Entry 2WPD (X-ray diffraction, 3.43 A resolution); this record covers chains A and G of the 19 polymer chains in the assembly.

Chain A:
Molecule: ATP synthase subunit alpha, mitochondrial
From: Saccharomyces cerevisiae
Reference sequence: P07251 (ATPA_YEAST); residues 1-510 here correspond to UniProt positions 36-545 (UniProt number = residue number + 35)
Sequence (510 residues; each row starts with the number of its first residue):
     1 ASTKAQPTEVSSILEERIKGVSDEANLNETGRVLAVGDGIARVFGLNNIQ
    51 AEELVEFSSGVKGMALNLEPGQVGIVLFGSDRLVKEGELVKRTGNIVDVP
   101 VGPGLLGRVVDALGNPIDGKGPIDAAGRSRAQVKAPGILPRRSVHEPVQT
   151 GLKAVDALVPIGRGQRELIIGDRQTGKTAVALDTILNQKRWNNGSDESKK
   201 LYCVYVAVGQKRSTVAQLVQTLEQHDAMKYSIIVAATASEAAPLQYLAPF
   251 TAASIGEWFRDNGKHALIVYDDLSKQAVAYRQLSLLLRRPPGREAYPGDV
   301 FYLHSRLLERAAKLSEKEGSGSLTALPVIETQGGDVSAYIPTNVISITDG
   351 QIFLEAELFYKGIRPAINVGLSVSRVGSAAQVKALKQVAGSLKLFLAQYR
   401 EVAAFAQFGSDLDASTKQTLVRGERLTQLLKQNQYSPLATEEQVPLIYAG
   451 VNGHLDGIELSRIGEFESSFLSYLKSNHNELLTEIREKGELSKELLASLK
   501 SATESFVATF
Not modelled in the structure: 1-25
Metal / ion sites: Mg2+: Thr178 (together with ATP)
Small-molecule neighbours: ATP (adenosine-5'-triphosphate): Arg173, Gln174, Thr175, Gly176, Lys177, Thr178, Ala179, Glu330, Phe359, Arg364, Pro365, Gln432, Asn433, Gln434
UniProt features mapped onto this chain:
  - binding site (ATP): Gly171 to Thr178
  - site: Ser372 (Required for activity)
  - modified residue (Phosphoserine): Ser22, Ser143
From the paper describing this entry:
  - binding site for the ligand ADP: Arg375

Chain G:
Molecule: ATP synthase subunit gamma, mitochondrial
From: Saccharomyces cerevisiae
Reference sequence: P38077 (ATPG_YEAST); residues 1-278 here correspond to UniProt positions 34-311 (UniProt number = residue number + 33)
Sequence (278 residues; row label = number of the first residue in the row):
     1 ATLKEVEMRLKSIKNIEKITKTMKIVASTRLSKAEKAKISAKKMDEAEQL
    51 FYKNAETKNLDVEATETGAPKELIVAITSDKGLCGSIHSQLAKAVRRHLN
   101 DQPNADIVTIGDKIKMQLLRTHPNNIKLSINGIGKDAPTFQESALIADKL
   151 LSVMKAGTYPKISIFYNDPVSSLSFEPSEKPIFNAKTIEQSPSFGKFEID
   201 TDANVPRDLFEYTLANQMLTAMAQGYAAEISARRNAMDNASKNAGDMINR
   251 YSILYNRTRQAVITNELVDIITGASSLG
Not modelled in the structure: 62-70

How chain A and chain G interact:
Contacting residue pairs - 17 pairs, chain A then chain G:
  Pro291(A) - Ile270(G)  hydrophobic
  Pro291(A) - Ile271(G)  hydrophobic
  Gly292(A) - Leu267(G)
  Arg293(A) - Ile263(G)
  Glu294(A) - Glu266(G)
  Glu294(A) - Ile270(G)
  Ala295(A) - Ile270(G)
  Ala404(A) - Lys18(G)
  Ala404(A) - Thr22(G)
  Phe405(A) - Thr22(G)
  Phe405(A) - Ile25(G)  hydrophobic
  Phe408(A) - Ile19(G)
  Phe408(A) - Thr22(G)
  Phe408(A) - Met23(G)  hydrophobic
  Phe408(A) - Val26(G)  hydrophobic
  Asp411(A) - Thr29(G)
  Asp411(A) - Arg30(G)  salt bridge
Other interface residues (no listed pair), chain A (14 interface residues in all): Ser337, Arg400, Ala403, Gln407, Leu412
Other interface residues (no listed pair), chain G (14 interface residues in all): Arg259
The authors on this interface:
  - interface residues, chain A: Pro291(A), Gly292(A)
  - interface residues, chain G: Lys18(G)

Summary:
The chain A/chain G interface involves 14 residues from each chain, with 1 salt bridge. The salt-bridged pair
is Asp411(A)-Arg30(G). Bound to chain A: ATP. UniProt lists 8 ATP-binding residues on chain A. From the paper:
a binding site for the ligand ADP at Arg375(A); interface residues Pro291(A), Gly292(A) and Lys18(G).
Here chain A is ATP synthase subunit alpha, mitochondrial and chain G is ATP synthase subunit gamma,
mitochondrial, both from Saccharomyces cerevisiae. Entry 2WPD (The Mg.ADP inhibited state of the yeast F1c10
ATP synthase) was determined by X-ray diffraction.
